PDB entry 6MB6 | X-ray diffraction, 2.25 A resolution | chains A and C

== Chain A (and C) ==
Molecule: Aac(3)-IIIb protein
Source organism: Pseudomonas aeruginosa
Notes: chain C of this document is another copy of the same molecule, construct and numbering; everything in this record applies to it too
UniProt: Q51405 (Q51405_PSEAI); residues 30-274 here correspond to UniProt positions 1-245 (UniProt number = residue number - 29)
Chain sequence (274 residues; each row starts with the number of its first residue):
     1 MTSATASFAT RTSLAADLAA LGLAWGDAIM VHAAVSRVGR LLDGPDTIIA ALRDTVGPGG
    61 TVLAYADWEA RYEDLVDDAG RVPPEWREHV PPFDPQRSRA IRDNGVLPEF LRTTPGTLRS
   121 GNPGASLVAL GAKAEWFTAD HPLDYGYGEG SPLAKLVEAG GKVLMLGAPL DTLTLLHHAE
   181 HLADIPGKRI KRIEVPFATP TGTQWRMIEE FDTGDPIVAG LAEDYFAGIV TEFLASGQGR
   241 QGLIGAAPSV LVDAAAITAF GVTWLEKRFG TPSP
Unresolved in the structure: 1-6 (chain C: 1-7, 273-274)
Small-molecule neighbours: coenzyme A (COA): His32, Ala33, Ala34, Val35, Ser36, Pro45, Tyr65, Asp103, Asn104, Gly105, Val106, Phe110, Ala168, Pro169, Thr172, Thr174

== Chain A / chain C interface ==
Pairs across the interface - 29 pairs, chain A then chain C:
  Phe8(A) - Leu75(C)  hydrophobic
  Phe8(A) - Trp86(C)  hydrophobic
  Thr10(A) - Trp86(C)
  Leu42(A) - Arg71(C)
  Leu42(A) - Trp86(C)  hydrophobic
  Leu42(A) - His89(C)
  Leu42(A) - Pro91(C)
  Asp43(A) - Pro91(C)
  Asp46(A) - Arg99(C)  salt bridge
  Arg71(A) - Phe8(C)
  Arg71(A) - Leu41(C)  hydrogen bond (side chain-backbone)
  Arg71(A) - Leu42(C)
  Arg71(A) - Asp43(C)
  Arg71(A) - Gly44(C)
  Tyr72(A) - Leu42(C)
  Trp86(A) - Phe8(C)  hydrophobic
  Trp86(A) - Thr10(C)
  His89(A) - Thr10(C)
  His89(A) - Leu42(C)
  Pro91(A) - Asp43(C)
  Arg97(A) - Pro115(C)
  Arg99(A) - Asp46(C)  salt bridge
  Arg99(A) - Phe110(C)  hydrogen bond (side chain-backbone)
  Arg99(A) - Thr113(C)  hydrogen bond
  Phe110(A) - Arg99(C)  hydrogen bond (backbone-side chain)
  Thr113(A) - Arg99(C)  hydrogen bond
  Thr113(A) - Thr113(C)
  Pro115(A) - Gln96(C)
  Pro115(A) - Arg97(C)
Also at the interface, not in a pair above, chain A (22 interface residues in all): Thr12, Glu69, Asp74, Leu75, Val90, Gln96, Thr114
Also at the interface, not in a pair above, chain C (22 interface residues in all): Thr12, Arg53, Val90, Thr114

== In short ==
Chain A and chain C each contribute 22 residues to their interface; the contacts include 5 hydrogen bonds and
2 salt bridges. Polar pairs include Asp46(A)-Arg99(C), Arg71(A)-Leu41(C) and Arg99(A)-Phe110(C). Ligands of
chain A: coenzyme A.
Chain A and chain C are both Aac(3)-IIIb protein (Pseudomonas aeruginosa); the structure, AAC-IIIb binary with
CoASH, was determined by X-ray diffraction, deposited together with 6MB4, 6MB5, 6MB7, 6MB8 and 6MB9.
